PDB entry 7DKZ | X-ray diffraction, 2.39 A resolution | chains B and G of the 16 polymer chains in the assembly

== Chain B ==
Molecule: Photosystem I P700 chlorophyll a apoprotein A2
Source organism: Pisum sativum
Notes: EC 1.97.1.12
UniProtKB: A0A0F6NGI2 (A0A0F6NGI2_PEA); numbering as in UniProt (aligned over 1-734)
Amino-acid sequence (734 residues; numbered 1 to 734; the number before each row is that of its first residue):
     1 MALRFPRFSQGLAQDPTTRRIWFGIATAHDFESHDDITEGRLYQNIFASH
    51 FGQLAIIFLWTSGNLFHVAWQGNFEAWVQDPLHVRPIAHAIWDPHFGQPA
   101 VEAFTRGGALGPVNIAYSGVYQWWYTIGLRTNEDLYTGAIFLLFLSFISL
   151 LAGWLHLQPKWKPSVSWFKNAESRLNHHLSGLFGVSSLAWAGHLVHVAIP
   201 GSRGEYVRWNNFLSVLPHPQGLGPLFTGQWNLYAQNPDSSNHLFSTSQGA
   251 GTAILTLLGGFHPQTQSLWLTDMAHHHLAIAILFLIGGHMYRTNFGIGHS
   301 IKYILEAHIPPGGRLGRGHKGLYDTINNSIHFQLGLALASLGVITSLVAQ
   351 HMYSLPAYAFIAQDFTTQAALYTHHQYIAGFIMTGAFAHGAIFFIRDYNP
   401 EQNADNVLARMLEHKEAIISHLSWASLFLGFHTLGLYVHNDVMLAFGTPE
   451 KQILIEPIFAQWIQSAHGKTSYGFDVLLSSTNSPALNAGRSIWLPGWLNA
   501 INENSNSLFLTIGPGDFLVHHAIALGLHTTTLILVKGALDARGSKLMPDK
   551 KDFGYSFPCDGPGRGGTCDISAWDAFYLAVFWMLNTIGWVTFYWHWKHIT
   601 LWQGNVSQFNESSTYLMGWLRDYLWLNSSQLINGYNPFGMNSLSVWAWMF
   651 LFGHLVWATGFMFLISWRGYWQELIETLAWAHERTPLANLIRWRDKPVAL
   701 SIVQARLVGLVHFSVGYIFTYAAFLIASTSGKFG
Disordered / not traced: 1
Metal / ion sites: chlorophyll a Mg site 1 near Gln-53 (its only coordinating residue here); chlorophyll a Mg site 2 near Asp-93 (its only coordinating residue here); 4Fe-4S cluster Fe: Cys-559, Cys-568 (shared with 2 residues of chain A)
Small-molecule neighbours:
  - beta-carotene (BCR), molecule 1: Phe-5, Ile-25, Ile-691
  - beta-carotene (BCR), molecule 2: Leu-54, Ile-57, Phe-58, Trp-60, Gly-181, Leu-182, Val-185, Ser-186, Leu-188
  - beta-carotene (BCR), molecule 3: Phe-58, Thr-61, Leu-65, Trp-123, Trp-124, Ile-127, Leu-129, Gly-138, Phe-141, Leu-142, Leu-145, Trp-209, Leu-213
  - beta-carotene (BCR), molecule 4: Leu-188, Leu-222, Leu-225, Phe-226, Leu-278, Ile-282, Leu-285, Ile-286, His-289, Ile-297
  - beta-carotene (BCR), molecule 5: Phe-332, Gly-335, Leu-336, Ala-339, Val-343, Met-383, Ala-386, Phe-387, Gly-390, Phe-393, Phe-394, Leu-408, Ala-538
  - beta-carotene (BCR), molecule 6: Leu-408, Met-411, Val-535, Leu-539
  - beta-carotene (BCR), molecule 7: Phe-431, Leu-434, Gly-435, Val-438
  - beta-carotene (BCR), molecule 8: Trp-648, Met-649, Phe-652, Trp-671, Leu-674, Ile-675, Phe-719
  - beta-carotene (BCR), molecule 9: Thr-685, Pro-686, Leu-687, Ala-688
  - chlorophyll a (CLA), molecule 1: Phe-5, Arg-7, Phe-8, Gly-24, Ile-25, Ala-28, His-29, Phe-31, His-34, Ser-49, Gly-52, Gln-53, Ile-56
  - chlorophyll a (CLA), molecule 2: Thr-18, Ile-21, Trp-22, Ile-675, Leu-678, Ala-679, His-682, Ile-691, Arg-692, Trp-693, Arg-694, Asp-695, Pro-697, Val-698, Leu-700
  - chlorophyll a (CLA), molecule 3: Trp-22, Phe-652, Leu-655, Val-656, Thr-659, Met-662, Phe-663, Leu-700, Val-708, Val-711, His-712, Val-715
  - chlorophyll a (CLA), molecule 4: Ile-25, Ala-26, Thr-27, Ala-28, His-29, Asp-30, His-331, Leu-334, Leu-338, Phe-381, Ile-382, Thr-384, Gly-385, Ala-388, His-389, Ile-392, Arg-396, Tyr-555, Trp-573, Phe-576, Leu-707, Val-711, Val-715, Phe-719
  - chlorophyll a (CLA), molecule 5: His-29, Phe-31, Tyr-43, Ile-46, Ser-49, His-50, Gln-53, Leu-54, Ile-57, Phe-168, Arg-174, His-178, Leu-182, Phe-183, Ile-330, His-331, Gln-333, Leu-334, Ala-337, Leu-338, Leu-341
  - chlorophyll a (CLA), molecule 6: His-29, Gln-53, Ile-56, Ile-57, Trp-60, Leu-341, Ile-378, Phe-381, Ile-382
  - chlorophyll a (CLA), molecule 7: Phe-47, Phe-51, Ile-148, Leu-151, Ala-152, Leu-155, His-156, Lys-160, Trp-161, Pro-163, Trp-167, Asn-170, Ser-173, His-177, Thr-293, Asn-294, Phe-295
  - chlorophyll a (CLA), molecule 8: Phe-47, His-50, Phe-51, Leu-54, Trp-123, Trp-167, Phe-168, Asn-170, Ser-173, Arg-174, His-177, His-178, Gly-181, Leu-182, Phe-183, Ile-344
  - chlorophyll a (CLA), molecule 9: Leu-54, Phe-58, Ile-127, Leu-129, Asp-134, Thr-137, Gly-138, Phe-141, Leu-145, Ile-148, Ser-149, Ser-186, Ala-189, Trp-190, Gly-192, His-193, His-196, Val-197, Val-207, Arg-208, Trp-209, Phe-212
  - chlorophyll a (CLA), molecule 10: Ile-56, Leu-59, Trp-60, Ser-62, Gly-63, Phe-66, His-67, Trp-70, Gln-71, His-89, Ala-90, Ile-91, Trp-92, Leu-143
  - chlorophyll a (CLA), molecule 11: Ile-57, Trp-60, Thr-61, Ser-118, Gly-119, Val-120, Trp-123, Val-185, Ser-186, Ala-189, Leu-341, Ile-344, Thr-345, Val-348, Met-352, Tyr-358, Ile-361, Leu-371, His-374, His-375, Ile-378, Ile-382
  - chlorophyll a (CLA), molecule 12: Trp-60, Asn-64, His-67, Val-68, Ala-88, His-89, Asn-114, Ile-115, Ala-116, Tyr-117, Ser-118, Val-120, Val-645, Trp-646, Met-649, Phe-719
  - chlorophyll a (CLA), molecule 13: Trp-60, Asn-64, Tyr-117, Ser-118, Val-120, Ala-370, Leu-371, Thr-373, His-374, Tyr-377, Ile-378, Phe-381, Met-649, Ile-718, Phe-719, Tyr-721, Ala-722, Leu-725, Ile-726
  - chlorophyll a (CLA), molecule 14: His-89, Ala-90, Ile-91, Trp-92, Asp-93, Pro-94, His-95, Phe-96, Phe-104, Asn-114, Ser-644, Val-645, Trp-648
  - chlorophyll a (CLA), molecule 15: Trp-123, Thr-126, Ile-127, Leu-182, Phe-183, Ser-186, Ser-187, Trp-190, Leu-194, Leu-268, Leu-270, Met-273, His-276, His-277, Ile-280, Phe-284, Ile-344, Leu-347, Val-348, Met-352, Ala-357, Tyr-358
  - chlorophyll a (CLA), molecule 16: Ala-171, Arg-174, Leu-175, His-178, Leu-179, Phe-183, Ile-280, Leu-283, Phe-284, Ile-301, Leu-305, Tyr-323, Ile-326, Asn-327, Leu-336, Ala-337, Ser-340, Leu-341, Ile-344
  - chlorophyll a (CLA), molecule 17: Leu-175, Leu-179, Leu-283, Phe-284, Gly-287, Met-290, Tyr-291, Ile-301, Ile-304, Leu-305
  - chlorophyll a (CLA), molecule 18: Asn-176, His-177, Ser-180, Gly-181, Val-185, Leu-285, His-289, Tyr-291, Thr-293, Asn-294, Phe-295, Ile-297
  - chlorophyll a (CLA), molecule 19: Leu-188, Ala-189, Ala-191, Gly-192, Val-195, His-196, Phe-212, Leu-213, Val-215, Leu-216, Pro-217, His-218, Gly-221, Leu-222, Leu-225, Phe-226, Tyr-233, Ile-254, Leu-255, Leu-278
  - chlorophyll a (CLA), molecule 20: Leu-225, Trp-230, Asn-231, Tyr-233, Ala-234, Leu-255, Thr-256, Leu-257, His-275, Leu-278, Ala-279, Ile-282, Leu-283, Ile-286, Ile-492
  - chlorophyll a (CLA), molecule 21: Thr-256, Leu-257, Gly-259, Gly-260, Leu-268, Asp-272, Met-273, His-275, His-276, Ala-279, Ile-280, Leu-283, His-351, Leu-355, Trp-493, Trp-497
  - chlorophyll a (CLA), molecule 22: Ile-286, Gly-287, His-289, Met-290, Ile-297, Gly-298, His-299
  - chlorophyll a (CLA), molecule 23: Met-290, His-299, Tyr-303, Ile-304, Ala-307, His-308
  - chlorophyll a (CLA), molecule 24: Ile-304, Leu-305, His-308, Leu-315, His-319, Leu-322, Ile-326, Phe-332, Val-407, Leu-408, Met-411
  - chlorophyll a (CLA), molecule 25: Ala-307, His-308, Ile-309, Pro-310, Pro-311, Arg-314, Leu-315, His-319
  - chlorophyll a (CLA), molecule 26: Arg-314, Leu-315, Val-407, Arg-410, Met-411, Glu-413, His-414, Ala-417, Ile-418, His-421
  - chlorophyll a (CLA), molecule 27: Leu-336, Ala-339, Ser-340, Val-343, Ile-344, Leu-347, Gln-350, His-351, Tyr-353, Ser-354, Leu-355, Leu-508, Phe-509
  - chlorophyll a (CLA), molecule 28: Val-343, Ser-346, Leu-347, Gln-350, Gln-376, Gly-380, Met-383, Phe-387, Leu-527, Thr-530, Thr-531, Leu-534, Met-583, Thr-586, Ile-587
  - chlorophyll a (CLA), molecule 29: Gln-350, Tyr-353, Tyr-372, Gln-376, Phe-459, Ala-460, Ile-463, Gln-464, Phe-509, Leu-510, Ile-512, His-520, Ile-523, Leu-527, Val-590, Tyr-593, Trp-594, Lys-597
  - chlorophyll a (CLA), molecule 30: Tyr-377, Thr-433, Leu-434, Tyr-437, Val-519, Ala-522, Leu-525, Asn-585, Trp-589, Phe-592, Leu-616, Trp-619, Leu-620, Leu-624, Ser-628, Ile-632, Phe-650, His-654, Trp-657, Phe-713, Tyr-717, Thr-720, Tyr-721, Phe-724
  - chlorophyll a (CLA), molecule 31: Ala-417, His-421, Trp-424
  - chlorophyll a (CLA), molecule 32: Ile-418, His-421, Leu-422, Trp-424, Ala-425, Ala-524, Leu-527, His-528, Thr-531
  - chlorophyll a (CLA), molecule 33: Ser-420, His-421, Ser-423, Trp-424, Leu-427
  - chlorophyll a (CLA), molecule 34: Ser-423, Ser-426, Leu-427, Gly-430, Phe-431, Leu-434, Leu-525, Thr-529, Leu-532, Ile-533, Leu-578, Phe-581, Trp-582
  - chlorophyll a (CLA), molecule 35: Trp-424, Leu-427, Phe-428, Phe-431, His-432
  - chlorophyll a (CLA), molecule 36: Phe-428, Leu-429, Ile-455, Glu-456, Pro-457, Ile-458, Phe-459, Ala-460, Asp-516, Phe-517, His-520, His-521, Ala-524, His-528
  - chlorophyll a (CLA), molecule 37: His-432, Gly-435, Leu-436, Val-438, His-439, Val-442, Met-443, Lys-451, Ile-453
  - chlorophyll a (CLA), molecule 38: Leu-434, Val-438, Asp-441, Leu-525, Phe-581, Trp-582, Asn-585, Trp-589, Leu-616, Leu-620, Trp-657, Phe-713, Tyr-717
  - chlorophyll a (CLA), molecule 39: Ile-458, Phe-459, Trp-462, Phe-474
  - chlorophyll a (CLA), molecule 40: Trp-462, Ile-463, Ala-466, His-467, Leu-477, Leu-478, Trp-493, Leu-494, Trp-497, Phe-509
  - chlorophyll a (CLA), molecule 41: Leu-477, Pro-484, Ala-485, Ala-488, Gly-489, Trp-493
  - chlorophyll a (CLA), molecule 42: Leu-620, Leu-624, Trp-625, Trp-657
  - chlorophyll a (CLA), molecule 43: Trp-648, Leu-651, Phe-652, His-654, Leu-655, Trp-657, Ala-658, Phe-661
  - chlorophyll a (CLA), molecule 44: Leu-655, Ala-658, Thr-659, Phe-661, Met-662, Ile-665, Ser-666, Tyr-670, Trp-671, Leu-674
  - chlorophyll a (CLA), molecule 45: Leu-678, Ala-681, His-682, Thr-685, Ala-688, Ile-691
  - chlorophyll a (CLA), molecule 46: Trp-680, Ala-681, Arg-684, Thr-685, Pro-686
  - chlorophyll a (CLA), molecule 47: Pro-686, Leu-687, Ala-688
  - phylloquinone (PQN): Trp-22, Ile-25, Met-662, Phe-663, Ser-666, Trp-667, Arg-668, Trp-671, Ile-675, Ala-699, Leu-700, Ser-701, Ala-705
  - 4Fe-4S cluster (SF4): Pro-558, Cys-559, Gly-561, Pro-562, Cys-568, Trp-667, Ile-702, Arg-706

== Chain G ==
Molecule: PsaG
Source organism: Pisum sativum
Amino-acid sequence (97 residues; row label = number of the first residue in the row):
     2 LNPSLVISLSTGLSLFLGRFVFFNFQRENVAKQGLPEQNGVTHFEAGDTR
    52 AKEYVSLLKSNDPVGFNIVDVLAWGSIGHIVAYYILATSSNGYDPKF
Disordered / not traced: 97-98
Metal / ion sites: chlorophyll a Mg near Asp-63 (its only coordinating residue here)
Small-molecule neighbours:
  - beta-carotene (BCR), molecule 1: Thr-12, Leu-16, Val-72, Leu-73, Gly-76, Ser-77, His-80, Ile-81, Tyr-84
  - beta-carotene (BCR), molecule 2: Gln-27, Ala-74, Trp-75, Ser-77, Ile-78, Ile-81
  - chlorophyll a (CLA), molecule 1: Pro-4, Ser-5, Ile-8, Ser-9, Thr-12, Gly-13, Leu-16, His-80, Tyr-84
  - chlorophyll a (CLA), molecule 2: Leu-16, Phe-17, Arg-20, Phe-21, Ser-61, Asn-62, Asp-63, Pro-64, Phe-67, Asn-68, Ile-69, Val-72
  - chlorophyll a (CLA), molecule 3: Phe-23, Phe-26, Gln-27, Asn-30, Val-31, Gln-34
  - chlorophyll a (CLA), molecule 4: Phe-26, Lys-33, Gln-34
  - chlorophyll a (CLA), molecule 5: Asp-49, Arg-51, Tyr-55
  - chlorophyll a (CLA), molecule 6: Val-70, Leu-73, Ala-74, Ser-77
  - chlorophyll a (CLA), molecule 7: Ile-81, Tyr-85, Ala-88, Thr-89, Ser-91, Asn-92
  - chlorophyll a (CLA), molecule 8: Tyr-85, Thr-89, Asn-92, Tyr-94, Pro-96

== How chain B and chain G interact ==
Pairs across the interface (59; chain B residue first):
  Ser-166(B) / Gln-39(G)  hydrogen bond (backbone-side chain)
  Ser-166(B) / Ala-47(G)
  Ser-166(B) / Gly-48(G)  hydrogen bond (side chain-backbone)
  Ser-166(B) / Asp-49(G)  hydrogen bond (side chain-backbone)
  Trp-167(B) / Asp-49(G)
  Trp-167(B) / Arg-51(G)
  Lys-169(B) / Gln-39(G)
  Lys-169(B) / His-44(G)
  Asn-170(B) / His-44(G)
  Asn-170(B) / Asp-49(G)  hydrogen bond
  Asn-170(B) / Ala-52(G)
  Glu-172(B) / Pro-37(G)
  Glu-172(B) / His-44(G)  salt bridge
  Leu-225(B) / Tyr-84(G)
  Phe-226(B) / Tyr-84(G)  hydrogen bond (backbone-side chain)
  Thr-227(B) / Pro-4(G)
  Thr-227(B) / Leu-87(G)
  Gly-228(B) / Leu-87(G)
  Gly-228(B) / Ala-88(G)  hydrogen bond (backbone-backbone)
  Gly-228(B) / Ser-91(G)
  Gln-229(B) / Ser-91(G)
  Trp-230(B) / Tyr-84(G)  hydrophobic
  Trp-230(B) / Ala-88(G)  hydrophobic
  Trp-230(B) / Ser-91(G)  hydrogen bond (backbone-side chain)
  Asn-231(B) / Ser-91(G)  hydrogen bond (backbone-side chain)
  Asn-231(B) / Asn-92(G)
  Arg-292(B) / Val-31(G)  hydrogen bond (side chain-backbone)
  Arg-292(B) / Gly-35(G)
  Arg-292(B) / Leu-36(G)
  Arg-292(B) / Pro-37(G)
  Arg-292(B) / Glu-54(G)  salt bridge
  Thr-293(B) / Leu-36(G)
  Asn-294(B) / Arg-51(G)  hydrogen bond (side chain-backbone)
  Asn-294(B) / Ala-52(G)
  Asn-294(B) / Lys-53(G)
  Asn-294(B) / Glu-54(G)
  Asn-294(B) / Tyr-55(G)  hydrogen bond (backbone-backbone)
  Phe-295(B) / Tyr-55(G)  hydrophobic
  Phe-295(B) / Leu-59(G)
  Phe-295(B) / Val-70(G)
  Gly-296(B) / Val-31(G)
  Gly-296(B) / Glu-54(G)
  Ile-297(B) / Gln-27(G)
  Ile-297(B) / Val-70(G)  hydrophobic
  His-299(B) / Gln-34(G)
  Ser-300(B) / Gln-34(G)  hydrogen bond (backbone-side chain)
  Ser-300(B) / Gly-35(G)
  Lys-302(B) / Glu-38(G)  salt bridge
  Tyr-303(B) / Lys-33(G)
  Tyr-303(B) / Gln-34(G)
  Tyr-323(B) / Glu-38(G)
  Tyr-323(B) / His-44(G)
  Asp-324(B) / Gln-39(G)
  Asp-324(B) / Asn-40(G)  hydrogen bond (side chain-backbone)
  Asn-328(B) / Asn-40(G)  hydrogen bond
  Ala-488(B) / Tyr-94(G)  hydrogen bond (backbone-side chain)
  Ser-491(B) / Tyr-94(G)
  Ser-491(B) / Asp-95(G)
  Ile-492(B) / Tyr-94(G)  hydrophobic
Other interface residues (no listed pair), chain B (33 interface residues in all): Ser-164, Ala-171, Ile-286, Ile-304, Asn-327
Other interface residues (no listed pair), chain G (33 interface residues in all): Gly-41, Leu-58, Ala-74, Ile-81

== Overview ==
Chain B and chain G each contribute 33 residues to their interface, with 15 hydrogen bonds and 3 salt bridges.
Among the polar pairs are Glu-172(B)/His-44(G), Arg-292(B)/Glu-54(G) and Lys-302(B)/Glu-38(G). 5 chlorophyll a
molecules and one beta-carotene molecule are bound between chain B and chain G.
Chain B is Photosystem I P700 chlorophyll a apoprotein A2 and chain G is PsaG, both from Pisum sativum; the
structure, Structure of plant photosystem I-light harvesting complex I supercomplex, was determined by X-ray
diffraction.
